Entry 1U5T (X-ray diffraction, 3.60 A resolution); this record covers chains B and C of the 4 polymer chains in the assembly.

# Chain B
Protein: Defective in vacuolar protein sorting; Vps36p
Organism: Saccharomyces cerevisiae
UniProtKB: Q06696 (VPS36_YEAST); residues 396-564 here = UniProt positions 396-564
Chain sequence (169 residues; each row starts with the number of its first residue):
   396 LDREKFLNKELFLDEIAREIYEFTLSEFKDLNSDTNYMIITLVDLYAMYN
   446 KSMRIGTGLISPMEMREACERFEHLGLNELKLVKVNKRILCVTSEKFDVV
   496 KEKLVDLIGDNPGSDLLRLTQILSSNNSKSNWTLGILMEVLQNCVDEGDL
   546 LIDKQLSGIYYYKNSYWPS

# Chain C
Protein: Hypothetical 23.6 kDa protein in YUH1-URA8 intergenic region
Organism: Saccharomyces cerevisiae
UniProtKB: P47142 (VPS25_YEAST); residue numbers follow UniProt; this construct covers 1-202
Chain sequence (202 residues; row label = number of the first residue in the row):
     1 MSALPPVYSFPPLYTRQPNSLTRRQQISTWIDIISQYCKTKKIWYMSVDG
    51 TVINDNELDSGSTDNDDSKKISKNLFNNEDIQRSVSQVFIDEIWSQMTKE
   101 GKCLPIDQSGRRSSNTTTTRYFILWKSLDSWASLILQWFEDSGKLNQVIT
   151 LYELSEGDETVNWEFHRMPESLLYYCLKPLCDRNRATMLKDENDKVIAIK
   201 VV
Disordered / not traced: 1, 52-71, 200-202

# Interface between chain B and chain C
Pairs across the interface - 6 pairs, chain B then chain C:
  D510(B) - S20(C)  hydrogen bond
  L512(B) - R24(C)
  L551(B) - P18(C)  hydrophobic
  S552(B) - P18(C)
  S552(B) - N19(C)
  S552(B) - S20(C)  hydrogen bond (backbone-backbone)
Other interface residues (no listed pair), chain B (5 interface residues in all): L511
Other interface residues (no listed pair), chain C (5 interface residues in all): L21

# Overview
The chain B/chain C interface involves 5 residues from each chain; the contacts include 2 hydrogen bonds.
Polar contacts include D510(B)-S20(C) and S552(B)-S20(C).
Chain B is Defective in vacuolar protein sorting; Vps36p and chain C is Hypothetical 23.6 kDa protein in
YUH1-URA8 intergenic region, both from Saccharomyces cerevisiae; the structure, Structure of the ESCRT-II
endosomal trafficking complex, was determined by X-ray diffraction.
